PDB entry 5D86 | X-ray diffraction, 1.50 A resolution | chain A

Chain A:
Name: Probable siderophore biosynthesis protein SbnA
Source organism: Staphylococcus aureus
UniProt: A6QDA0 (SBNA_STAAE); numbering as in UniProt (aligned over 1-326)
Amino-acid sequence (326 residues; numbered 1 to 326; the number before each row is that of its first residue):
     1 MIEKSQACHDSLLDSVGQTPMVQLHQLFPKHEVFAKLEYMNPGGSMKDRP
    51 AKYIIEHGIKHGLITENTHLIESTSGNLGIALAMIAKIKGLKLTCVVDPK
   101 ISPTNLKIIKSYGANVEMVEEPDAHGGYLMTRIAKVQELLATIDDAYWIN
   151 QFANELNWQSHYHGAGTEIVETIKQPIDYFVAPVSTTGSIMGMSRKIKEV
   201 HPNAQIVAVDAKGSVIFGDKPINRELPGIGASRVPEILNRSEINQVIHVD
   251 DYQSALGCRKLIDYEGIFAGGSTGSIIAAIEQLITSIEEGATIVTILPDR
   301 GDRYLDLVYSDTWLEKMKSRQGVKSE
Unresolved in the structure: 1-7, 326
Covalently attached groups: pyridoxal phosphate (PLP) linked to K47
Sequence notes: engineered mutation F152 (Tyr in A6QDA0)
Small-molecule neighbours: pyridoxal phosphate (PLP): M46, N77, H161, P183, V184, S185, T186, T187, G188, S189, G228, S272, P298, D299, Y304
From the paper describing this entry:
  - binding site for pyridoxal phosphate: K47
  - specificity-determining residues: R132, S185
  - mutagenesis - R132A: abolished catalytic activity on OPS
  - mutagenesis - S185G (4-fold): decreased catalytic activity
  - specificity-determining residues: G126 to L129 (by similarity / conservation)

Overview:
Covalently linked pyridoxal phosphate: at K47. From the paper: a binding site for pyridoxal phosphate at K47;
R132A abolishes catalytic activity on OPS.
Chain A is Probable siderophore biosynthesis protein SbnA (Staphylococcus aureus); the structure,
Staphyloferrin B precursor biosynthetic enzyme SbnA Y152F variant, was determined by X-ray diffraction
together with 5D84, 5D85 and 5D87 from the same study.
